5ZEN - chains A and C of the 3 polymer chains in the assembly; structure by X-ray diffraction, 2.75 A resolution.

Chain A:
Name: DNA topoisomerase 2-beta
From: Homo sapiens
Notes: EC 5.99.1.3
UniProt: Q02880 (TOP2B_HUMAN); residues 445-1201 here correspond to UniProt positions 450-1206 (UniProt number = residue number + 5)
Sequence (803 residues; numbered 419 to 1221; the number before each row is that of its first residue):
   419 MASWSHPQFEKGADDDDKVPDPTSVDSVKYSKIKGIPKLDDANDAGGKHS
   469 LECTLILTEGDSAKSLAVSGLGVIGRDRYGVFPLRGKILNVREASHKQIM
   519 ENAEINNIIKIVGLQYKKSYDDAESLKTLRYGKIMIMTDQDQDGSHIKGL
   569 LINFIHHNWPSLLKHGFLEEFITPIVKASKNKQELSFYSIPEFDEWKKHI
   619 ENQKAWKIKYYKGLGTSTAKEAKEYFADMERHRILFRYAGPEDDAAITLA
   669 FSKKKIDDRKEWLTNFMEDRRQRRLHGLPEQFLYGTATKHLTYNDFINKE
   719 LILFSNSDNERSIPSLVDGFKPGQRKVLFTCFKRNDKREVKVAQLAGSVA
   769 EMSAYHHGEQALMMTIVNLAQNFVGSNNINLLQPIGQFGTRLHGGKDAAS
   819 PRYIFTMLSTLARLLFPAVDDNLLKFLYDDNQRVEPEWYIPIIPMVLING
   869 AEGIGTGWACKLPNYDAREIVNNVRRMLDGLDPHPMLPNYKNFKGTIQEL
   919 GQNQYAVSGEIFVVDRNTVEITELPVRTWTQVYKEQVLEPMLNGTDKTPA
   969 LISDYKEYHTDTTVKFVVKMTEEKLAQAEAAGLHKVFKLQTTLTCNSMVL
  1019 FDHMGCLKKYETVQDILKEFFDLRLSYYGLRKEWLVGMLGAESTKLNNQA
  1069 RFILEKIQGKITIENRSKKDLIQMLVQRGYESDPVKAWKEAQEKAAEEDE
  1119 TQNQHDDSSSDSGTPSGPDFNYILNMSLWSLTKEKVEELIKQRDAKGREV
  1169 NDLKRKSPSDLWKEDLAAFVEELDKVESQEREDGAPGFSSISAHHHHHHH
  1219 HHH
Disordered / not traced: 419-451, 597-602, 616-624, 703-706, 1112-1134, 1202-1221
Sequence notes: expression tag (419-444, 1202-1221)
Bound ions: Mn2+: Asp557, Asp559
Swiss-Prot annotation at these positions:
  - region: Lys1006 to Ser1015 (Interaction with DNA)
  - motif: Glu1029 to Phe1039 (Nuclear export signal)
  - active site: Tyr821 (O-(5'-phospho-DNA)-tyrosine intermediate)
  - binding site (Mg(2+)): Glu477, Asp557, Asp559
  - site: Lys505 (Interaction with DNA), Asn508 (Interaction with DNA), Arg677 (Interaction with DNA), Lys678 (Interaction with DNA), Lys739 (Interaction with DNA), Tyr773 (Interaction with DNA), Arg820 (Transition state stabilizer), Ile872 (Important for DNA bending), Trp947 (Interaction with DNA)
  - cross-link (Glycyl lysine isopeptide (Lys-Gly)): Lys595 (interchain with G-Cter in SUMO2), Lys600 (interchain with G-Cter in SUMO2), Lys630 (interchain with G-Cter in SUMO2), Lys638 (interchain with G-Cter in SUMO2), Lys641 (interchain with G-Cter in SUMO2), Lys671 (interchain with G-Cter in SUMO2), Lys707 (interchain with G-Cter in SUMO2), Lys1087 (interchain with G-Cter in SUMO2)
Reported in the primary citation:
  - catalytic residues: Tyr821 (citing earlier work)

Chain C:
Molecule: 9-nt DNA strand
Sequence (9 nucleotides; row label = number of the first residue in the row):
    12 AGCTCGGCT

Chain A / chain C interface:
Contacting residue pairs - 40 pairs, chain A then chain C:
  Arg503(A) - DA12(C)  base contact
  Gly504(A) - DG13(C)  base contact
  Lys505(A) - DG13(C)  hydrogen bond to the base
  Lys505(A) - DC14(C)  base contact
  Ile506(A) - DC14(C)  phosphate contact
  Ile506(A) - DT15(C)  sugar contact
  Leu507(A) - DC14(C)  phosphate contact
  Leu507(A) - DT15(C)  phosphate contact
  Asn508(A) - DC14(C)  phosphate contact
  Asn508(A) - DT15(C)  hydrogen bond to the phosphate
  Asn508(A) - DC16(C)  hydrogen bond to the phosphate
  Gln516(A) - DC14(C)  phosphate contact
  Asn520(A) - DG13(C)  phosphate contact
  Asn520(A) - DC14(C)  hydrogen bond to the phosphate
  His564(A) - DT15(C)  hydrogen bond to the phosphate
  His564(A) - DC16(C)  salt bridge to the phosphate
  Phe669(A) - DC16(C)  phosphate contact
  Ile674(A) - DG17(C)  sugar contact
  Ile674(A) - DG18(C)  phosphate contact
  Arg677(A) - DG17(C)  salt bridge to the phosphate
  Lys678(A) - DG17(C)  phosphate contact
  Lys678(A) - DG18(C)  salt bridge to the phosphate
  Ile872(A) - DC16(C)  base contact
  Ile872(A) - DG17(C)  base contact
  Gly873(A) - DC16(C)  sugar contact
  Gly873(A) - DG17(C)  sugar contact
  Thr874(A) - DC16(C)  sugar contact
  Thr874(A) - DG17(C)  phosphate contact
  Gly875(A) - DC16(C)  phosphate contact
  Gly875(A) - DG17(C)  hydrogen bond to the phosphate
  Trp876(A) - DG17(C)  sugar contact
  Ala877(A) - DG17(C)  sugar contact
  Gln922(A) - DT20(C)  phosphate contact
  Thr1010(A) - DT20(C)  phosphate contact
  Thr1012(A) - DC19(C)  sugar contact
  Thr1012(A) - DT20(C)  phosphate contact
  Cys1013(A) - DC19(C)  phosphate contact
  Asn1014(A) - DC19(C)  hydrogen bond to the phosphate
  Ser1015(A) - DG18(C)  sugar contact
  Ser1015(A) - DC19(C)  hydrogen bond to the phosphate
Also at the interface, not in a pair above, chain A (27 interface residues in all): Leu568, Gln778

Summary:
27 residues of chain A face 9 of chain C across their interface, with 8 hydrogen bonds and 3 salt bridges.
Polar pairs include Lys505(A)-DG13(C), Asn508(A)-DT15(C) and Asn508(A)-DC16(C). Asp557(A) and Asp559(A)
coordinate Mn2+. From UniProt: active-site residue Tyr821(A) and 3 Mg2+-binding residues on chain A. The paper
reports the catalytic residue Tyr821(A).
Here chain A is DNA topoisomerase 2-beta (Homo sapiens) and chain C is a 9-nt DNA strand. Entry 5ZEN (Crystal
structure of human topoisomerase II beta in complex with DNA: a new quaternary conformation showing ...) was
determined by X-ray diffraction, deposited together with 5ZQF and 5ZRF.
